2AHM - chains C and H of the 8 polymer chains in the assembly; structure by X-ray diffraction, 2.40 A resolution.

Chain C:
Name: Replicase polyprotein 1ab, light chain
Source organism: SARS coronavirus
Reference sequence: P59641 (R1AB_CVHSA); residues 6-88 here correspond to UniProt positions 3837-3919 (UniProt number = residue number + 3831)
Amino-acid sequence (88 residues; numbered 1 to 88; the number before each row is that of its first residue):
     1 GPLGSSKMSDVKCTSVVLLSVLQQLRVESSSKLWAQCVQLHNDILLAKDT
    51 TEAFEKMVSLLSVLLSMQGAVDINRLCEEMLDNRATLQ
Unresolved in the structure: 1-4, 79-88
Differences from the reference sequence: cloning artifact (1-5)
Reported in the primary citation:
  - mutagenesis - R26A/K32A: unchanged binding to nucleic acid

Chain H:
Name: Replicase polyprotein 1ab, heavy chain
Source organism: SARS coronavirus
Reference sequence: P59641 (R1AB_CVHSA); residues 6-203 here correspond to UniProt positions 3920-4117 (UniProt number = residue number + 3914)
Amino-acid sequence (203 residues; row label = number of the first residue in the row):
     1 GPLGSAIASEFSSLPSYAAYATAQEAYEQAVANGDSEVVLKKLKKSLNVA
    51 KSEFDRDAAMQRKLEKMADQAMTQMYKQARSEDKRAKVTSAMQTMLFTML
   101 RKLDNDALNNIINNARDGCVPLNIIPLTTAAKLMVVVPDYGTYKNTCDGN
   151 TFTYASALWEIQQVVDADSKIVQLSEINMDNSPNLAWPLIVTALRANSAV
   201 KLQ
Unresolved in the structure: 1-6, 198-203
Differences from the reference sequence: cloning artifact (1-5)
Reported in the primary citation:
  - mutagenesis - K77A/R80A: decreased binding to nucleic acid

How chain C and chain H interact:
Residue-residue contacts - 15 pairs, chain C then chain H:
  Ser30(C) - Ala71(H)
  Lys32(C) - Met67(H)
  Lys32(C) - Ala71(H)
  Leu33(C) - Met72(H)  hydrophobic
  Leu33(C) - Met75(H)  hydrophobic
  Gln36(C) - Leu64(H)
  Gln36(C) - Glu65(H)
  Gln36(C) - Ala68(H)
  Asp43(C) - Ser13(H)
  Glu52(C) - Ser13(H)  hydrogen bond
  Glu55(C) - Glu10(H)
  Lys56(C) - Ser13(H)  hydrogen bond
  Ser66(C) - Met72(H)
  Met67(C) - Met75(H)  hydrophobic
  Gln68(C) - Tyr76(H)
Other interface residues (no listed pair), chain C (14 interface residues in all): Ala35, Ser62, Val63
Other interface residues (no listed pair), chain H (12 interface residues in all): Ser12, Gln70

Overview:
14 residues of chain C and 12 residues of chain H are in contact, with 2 hydrogen bonds. Polar contacts
include Glu52(C)-Ser13(H) and Lys56(C)-Ser13(H). The paper reports that K77A/R80A of chain H reduce binding to
nucleic acid; R26A/K32A of chain C leave binding to nucleic acid unchanged.
Chain C is Replicase polyprotein 1ab, light chain and chain H is Replicase polyprotein 1ab, heavy chain, both
from SARS coronavirus; the structure, Crystal structure of SARS-CoV super complex of non-structural proteins:
the hexadecamer, was determined by X-ray diffraction.
